7KGH - chains A and C of the 3 polymer chains in the assembly; structure by electron microscopy, 3.79 A resolution.

== Chain A (and C) ==
Molecule: Efflux pump membrane transporter
From: Acinetobacter baumannii
Notes: chain C of this document is another copy of the same molecule, construct and numbering; everything in this record applies to it too
UniProtKB: Q2FD70 (Q2FD70_ACIBA); residues 1-1035 here correspond to UniProt positions 2-1036 (UniProt number = residue number + 1)
Amino-acid sequence (1035 residues; row label = number of the first residue in the row):
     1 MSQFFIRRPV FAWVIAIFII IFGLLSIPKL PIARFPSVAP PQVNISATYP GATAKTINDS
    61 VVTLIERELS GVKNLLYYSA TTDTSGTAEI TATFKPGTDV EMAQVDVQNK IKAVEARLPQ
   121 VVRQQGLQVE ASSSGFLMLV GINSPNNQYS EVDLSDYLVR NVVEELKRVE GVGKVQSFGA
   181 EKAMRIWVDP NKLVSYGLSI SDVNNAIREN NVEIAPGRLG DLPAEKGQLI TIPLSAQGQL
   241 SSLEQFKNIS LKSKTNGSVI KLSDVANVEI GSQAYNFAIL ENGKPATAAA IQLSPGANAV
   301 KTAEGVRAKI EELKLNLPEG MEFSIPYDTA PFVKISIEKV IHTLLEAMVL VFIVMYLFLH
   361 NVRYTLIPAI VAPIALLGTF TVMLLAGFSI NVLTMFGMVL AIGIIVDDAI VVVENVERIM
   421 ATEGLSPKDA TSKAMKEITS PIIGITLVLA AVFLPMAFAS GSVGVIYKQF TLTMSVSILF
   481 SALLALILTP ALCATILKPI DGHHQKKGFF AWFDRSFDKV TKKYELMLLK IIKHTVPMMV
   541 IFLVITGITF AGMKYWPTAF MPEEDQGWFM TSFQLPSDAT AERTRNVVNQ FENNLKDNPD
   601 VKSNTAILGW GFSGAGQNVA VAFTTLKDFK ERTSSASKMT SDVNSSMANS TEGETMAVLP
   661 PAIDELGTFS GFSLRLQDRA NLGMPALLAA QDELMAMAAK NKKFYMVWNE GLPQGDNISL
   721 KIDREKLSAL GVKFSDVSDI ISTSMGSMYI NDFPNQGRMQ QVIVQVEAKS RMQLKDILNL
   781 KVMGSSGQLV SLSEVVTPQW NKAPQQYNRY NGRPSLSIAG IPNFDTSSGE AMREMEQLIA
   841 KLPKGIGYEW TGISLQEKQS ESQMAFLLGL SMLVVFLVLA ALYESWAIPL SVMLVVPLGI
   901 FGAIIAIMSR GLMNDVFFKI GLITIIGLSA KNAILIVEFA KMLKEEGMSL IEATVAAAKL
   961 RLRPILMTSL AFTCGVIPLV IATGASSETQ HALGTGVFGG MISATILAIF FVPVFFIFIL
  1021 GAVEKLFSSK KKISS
Not modelled in the structure: 501-507, 1028-1035
Ligand contacts:
  - phosphatidylethanolamine (PTY), molecule 1: Phe-22, Leu-25, Lys-29, Thr-381, Leu-384, Leu-385
  - phosphatidylethanolamine (PTY), molecule 2: Ala-451, Leu-454, Pro-455, Phe-458, Ala-459, Phe-866, Leu-867, Leu-870
Reported in the primary citation:
  - binding site for ethidium: Phe-136, Leu-139, Phe-178, Ile-279, Ala-288, Pro-326, Tyr-327, Trp-568, Ser-572, Thr-605, Ile-607, Phe-612, Ser-613, Phe-623, Thr-625, Met-656, Val-658, Met-706, Trp-708
  - contacts within the chain: Lys-931/Asn-932 (hydrogen bond), Lys-931/Thr-968 (hydrogen bond)

== Chain A / chain C interface ==
Contacting residue pairs - 108 pairs, chain A then chain C:
  Arg-8(A) with Glu-884(C), salt bridge
  Val-10(A) with Ala-880(C); Glu-884(C); Trp-886(C)
  Phe-11(A) with Ala-881(C)
  Val-14(A) with Leu-877(C); Ala-881(C), hydrophobic
  Ile-17(A) with Leu-877(C), hydrophobic; Trp-886(C), hydrophobic
  Phe-18(A) with Val-874(C), hydrophobic; Leu-877(C), hydrophobic; Val-878(C), hydrophobic
  Met-102(A) with Met-102(C), hydrophobic
  Val-105(A) with Val-105(C), hydrophobic; Asn-109(C)
  Gln-108(A) with Asn-109(C), hydrogen bond; Lys-112(C)
  Lys-112(A) with Lys-112(C)
  Glu-115(A) with Lys-112(C)
  Gln-124(A) with Arg-117(C)
  Leu-127(A) with Ala-113(C)
  Gln-128(A) with Glu-68(C), hydrogen bond; Ala-113(C)
  Val-129(A) with Lys-110(C), hydrogen bond (backbone-side chain)
  Glu-130(A) with Lys-110(C), salt bridge
  Val-159(A) with Arg-67(C), hydrogen bond (backbone-side chain)
  Arg-160(A) with Asn-681(C), hydrogen bond
  Asn-161(A) with Asn-681(C)
  Val-163(A) with Arg-67(C)
  Glu-164(A) with Arg-67(C), salt bridge; Ser-70(C)
  Glu-165(A) with Asn-811(C); Arg-813(C), salt bridge
  Lys-167(A) with Arg-67(C); Ser-70(C)
  Arg-168(A) with Ser-70(C); Asn-811(C)
  Glu-170(A) with Lys-95(C), salt bridge
  Glu-209(A) with Lys-733(C), salt bridge; Ser-735(C)
  Asn-210(A) with Arg-724(C), hydrogen bond (backbone-side chain); Phe-734(C)
  Val-212(A) with Ser-738(C)
  Glu-213(A) with Tyr-49(C); Ser-60(C), hydrogen bond; Pro-119(C)
  Ile-214(A) with Ser-738(C)
  Ala-215(A) with Pro-50(C); Gly-51(C); Ile-741(C); Ser-742(C)
  Pro-216(A) with Gly-51(C); Thr-53(C); Ile-741(C), hydrophobic; Met-745(C); Gly-746(C)
  Gly-217(A) with Gly-51(C), hydrogen bond (backbone-backbone)
  Arg-218(A) with Thr-84(C); Met-745(C)
  Leu-219(A) with Ile-718(C), hydrophobic; Arg-771(C); Ile-777(C), hydrophobic
  Gly-220(A) with Gln-617(C), hydrogen bond (backbone-side chain)
  Asp-221(A) with Arg-771(C), hydrogen bond (backbone-side chain)
  Leu-222(A) with Tyr-275(C); Asn-276(C); Gln-617(C)
  Pro-223(A) with Tyr-275(C); Ala-768(C); Arg-771(C), hydrogen bond (backbone-side chain)
  Glu-225(A) with Met-772(C)
  Lys-226(A) with Glu-582(C)
  Gln-228(A) with Thr-580(C); Glu-582(C); Met-772(C)
  Leu-229(A) with Asp-578(C); Arg-583(C)
  Ile-230(A) with Asp-578(C)
  Thr-231(A) with Asp-578(C); Thr-580(C); Gln-617(C)
  Ile-232(A) with Asp-716(C); Asn-717(C); Ile-718(C); Trp-800(C), hydrophobic
  Pro-233(A) with Asp-716(C); Asn-717(C); Ile-718(C), hydrogen bond (backbone-backbone); Gln-805(C)
  Leu-234(A) with Thr-53(C); Ile-718(C); Ile-777(C), hydrophobic
  Ser-235(A) with Thr-53(C); Ile-718(C), hydrogen bond (backbone-backbone); Ser-719(C); Leu-720(C), hydrogen bond (backbone-backbone)
  Gln-237(A) with Arg-724(C)
  Gly-238(A) with Arg-724(C), hydrogen bond (backbone-side chain); Phe-734(C)
  Leu-315(A) with Lys-844(C)
  Asn-316(A) with Arg-679(C), hydrogen bond (side chain-backbone); Ala-680(C)
  Tyr-749(A) with Arg-117(C), hydrogen bond
  Gly-757(A) with Asp-59(C)
  Arg-758(A) with Arg-67(C)
  Met-759(A) with Asp-59(C); Ser-60(C); Leu-64(C), hydrophobic
Also at the interface, not in a pair above, chain A (72 interface residues in all): Trp-13, Ile-21, Leu-25, Arg-123, Gly-126, Gly-171, Val-172, Asn-211, Gly-227, Ala-236, Leu-240, Ser-294, Glu-312, Leu-313, Asp-752
Also at the interface, not in a pair above, chain C (77 interface residues in all): Ala-52, Thr-63, Gly-71, Lys-73, Leu-75, Leu-76, Asp-106, Ala-116, Trp-187, Ser-577, Ile-722, Lys-769, Leu-774, Phe-866, Leu-870, Leu-873, Ser-885

== In short ==
72 residues of chain A and 77 residues of chain C are in contact, with 17 hydrogen bonds and 6 salt bridges.
Among the polar pairs are Arg-8(A)/Glu-884(C), Glu-130(A)/Lys-110(C) and Glu-164(A)/Arg-67(C). The paper
reports a binding site for ethidium at Phe-136(A), Leu-139(A) and Phe-178(A) among others; contacts within the
chain involving Lys-931(A), Asn-932(A) and Thr-968(A).
Both chains are Efflux pump membrane transporter (Acinetobacter baumannii). Entry 7KGH (Cryo-EM Structures of
AdeB from Acinetobacter baumannii: AdeB-ET-II) was determined by electron microscopy, deposited together with
7KGD, 7KGE, 7KGF, 7KGG and 7KGI.
